3VYY - chains A and D of the 3 polymer chains in the assembly; structure by X-ray diffraction, 2.90 A resolution.

# Chain A
Molecule: ATP-dependent RNA helicase A
Source organism: Homo sapiens
Notes: EC 3.6.4.13
UniProtKB: Q08211 (DHX9_HUMAN); residues 1-91 here = UniProt positions 1-91
Amino-acid sequence (91 residues; numbered 1 to 91; the number before each row is that of its first residue):
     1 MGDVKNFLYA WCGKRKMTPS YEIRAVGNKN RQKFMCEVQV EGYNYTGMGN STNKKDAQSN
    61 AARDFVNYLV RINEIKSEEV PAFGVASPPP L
Disordered / not traced: 87-91
Swiss-Prot annotation at these positions:
  - region (siRNA-binding): Lys5 to Tyr9, Asn53 to Lys55
  - modified residue: Ser87 (Phosphoserine)
  - mutagenesis: Lys5 (K5A: Reduces siRNA-binding and interaction with AGO2; when associated with A-6), Asn6 (N6A: Reduces siRNA-binding; when associated with A-5), Tyr9 (Y9A: Inhibits siRNA-binding and interaction with AGO2), Asn30 (N30A: Does not reduce siRNA-binding and interaction with AGO2), Asn53 (N53A: Inhibits siRNA-binding and decreases interaction with AGO2; when associated with A-54 and A-55), Lys54 (K54A: Inhibits siRNA-binding and decreases interaction with AGO2; when associated with A-53 and A-55), Lys55 (K55A: Inhibits siRNA-binding and decreases interaction with AGO2; when associated with A-53 and A-54)
Reported in the primary citation:
  - binding site for the 10-nt RNA strand: Lys5, Tyr9, Lys55
  - binding site for the 10-nt RNA strand: Asn6
  - binding site for the 10-nt RNA strand: Asn30
  - binding site for the 10-nt RNA strand (chain D): Asn53, Lys54
  - mutagenesis - Y9A, N53A/K54A/K55A: abolished binding to siRNA duplex
  - mutagenesis - K5A/N6A: decreased binding to siRNA duplex
  - mutagenesis - N30A: unchanged binding to siRNA duplex
  - mutagenesis - K5A/N6A, Y9A, N53A/K54A/K55A: decreased binding to Ago2 MID domain
  - mutagenesis - N30A: unchanged binding to Ago2 MID domain

# Chain D
Molecule: 10-nt RNA strand
Sequence (10 nucleotides; row label = number of the first residue in the row):
     1 GCGCGCGCGC

# How chain A and chain D interact
Residue-residue contacts - 10 pairs, chain A then chain D:
  Asn30(A) with G3(D), hydrogen bond to the base; C4(D), base contact
  Phe34(A) with G5(D), sugar contact; C6(D), sugar contact
  Thr52(A) with C4(D), sugar contact; G5(D), phosphate contact
  Asn53(A) with G5(D), phosphate contact; C6(D), phosphate contact
  Lys54(A) with C6(D), hydrogen bond to the phosphate; G7(D), salt bridge to the phosphate
Also at the interface, not in a pair above, chain A (7 interface residues in all): Arg31, Gln32

# Summary
The interface between chain A and chain D involves 7 residues on one side and 5 on the other; the contacts
include 2 hydrogen bonds and 1 salt bridge. Polar pairs include Asn30(A)-G3(D), Lys54(A)-C6(D) and
Lys54(A)-G7(D). From the paper: a binding site for the 10-nt RNA strand at Lys5(A), Tyr9(A) and Lys55(A) among
others; K5A/N6A, Y9A and N53A/K54A/K55A of chain A reduce binding to Ago2 MID domain.
Here chain A is ATP-dependent RNA helicase A (Homo sapiens) and chain D is a 10-nt RNA strand. Entry 3VYY
(Structural insights into RISC assembly facilitated by dsRNA binding domains of human RNA helicase A (DHX9))
was determined by X-ray diffraction (same publication as 3VYX).
